7AFD - chains 1 and M of the 9 polymer chains in the assembly; structure by electron microscopy, 3.44 A resolution.

# Chain 1
Molecule: 16SrRNA of the head domain (residue C931 to G1386)
Organism: Escherichia coli
Sequence (1541 nucleotides; row label = number of the first residue in the row):
     1 AAAUUGAAGA GUUUGAUCAU GGCUCAGAUU GAACGCUGGC GGCAGGCCUA ACACAUGCAA
    61 GUCGAACGGU AACAGGAAGA AGCUUGCUUC UUUGCUGACG AGUGGCGGAC GGGUGAGUAA
   121 UGUCUGGGAA ACUGCCUGAU GGAGGGGGAU AACUACUGGA AACGGUAGCU AAUACCGCAU
   181 AACGUCGCAA GACCAAAGAG GGGGACCUUC GGGCCUCUUG CCAUCGGAUG UGCCCAGAUG
   241 GGAUUAGCUA GUAGGUGGGG UAACGGCUCA CCUAGGCGAC GAUCCCUAGC UGGUCUGAGA
   301 GGAUGACCAG CCACACUGGA ACUGAGACAC GGUCCAGACU CCUACGGGAG GCAGCAGUGG
   361 GGAAUAUUGC ACAAUGGGCG CAAGCCUGAU GCAGCCAUGC CGCGUGUAUG AAGAAGGCCU
   421 UCGGGUUGUA AAGUACUUUC AGCGGGGAGG AAGGGAGUAA AGUUAAUACC UUUGCUCAUU
   481 GACGUUACCC GCAGAAGAAG CACCGGCUAA CUCCGUGCCA GCAGCCXCGG UAAUACGGAG
   541 GGUGCAAGCG UUAAUCGGAA UUACUGGGCG UAAAGCGCAC GCAGGCGGUU UGUUAAGUCA
   601 GAUGUGAAAU CCCCGGGCUC AACCUGGGAA CUGCAUCUGA UACUGGCAAG CUUGAGUCUC
   661 GUAGAGGGGG GUAGAAUUCC AGGUGUAGCG GUGAAAUGCG UAGAGAUCUG GAGGAAUACC
   721 GGUGGCGAAG GCGGCCCCCU GGACGAAGAC UGACGCUCAG GUGCGAAAGC GUGGGGAGCA
   781 AACAGGAUUA GAUACCCUGG UAGUCCACGC CGUAAACGAU GUCGACUUGG AGGUUGUGCC
   841 CUUGAGGCGU GGCUUCCGGA GCUAACGCGU UAAGUCGACC GCCUGGGGAG UACGGCCGCA
   901 AGGUUAAAAC UCAAAUGAAU UGACGGGGGC CCGCACAAGC GGUGGAGCAU GUGGUUUAAU
   961 UCGAUGXAAC GCGAAGAACC UUACCUGGUC UUGACAUCCA CGGAAGUUUU CAGAGAUGAG
  1021 AAUGUGCCUU CGGGAACCGU GAGACAGGUG CUGCAUGGCU GUCGUCAGCU CGUGUUGUGA
  1081 AAUGUUGGGU UAAGUCCCGC AACGAGCGCA ACCCUUAUCC UUUGUUGCCA GCGGUCCGGC
  1141 CGGGAACUCA AAGGAGACUG CCAGUGAUAA ACUGGAGGAA GGUGGGGAUG ACGUCAAGUC
  1201 AUCAUGGCCC UUACGACCAG GGCUACACAC GUGCUACAAU GGCGCAUACA AAGAGAAGCG
  1261 ACCUCGCGAG AGCAAGCGGA CCUCAUAAAG UGCGUCGUAG UCCGGAUUGG AGUCUGCAAC
  1321 UCGACUCCAU GAAGUCGGAA UCGCUAGUAA UCGUGGAUCA GAAUGCCACG GUGAAUACGU
  1381 UCCCGGCCUU GUACACACCG CCCGUXACAC CAUGGGAGUG GGUUGCAAAA GAAGUAGGUA
  1441 GCUUAACCUU CGGGAGGGCG CUUACCACUU UGUGAUUCAU GACUGGGGUG AAGUCGUAAC
  1501 AAGGUAACCG UAGGGGAACC UGCGGUUGGA UCACCUCCUU A
Unresolved in the structure: 1-930, 1387-1541
Modified positions: PSU (pseudouridine-5'-monophosphate) at position 516, G7M (N7-methyl-guanosine-5'-monophosphate) at position 527, 2MG (2N-methylguanosine-5'-monophosphate) at position 966, 5MC (5-methylcytidine-5'-monophosphate) at position 967, 2MG (2N-methylguanosine-5'-monophosphate) at position 1207, 4OC (4n,o2'-methylcytidine-5'-monophosphate) at position 1401, 5MC (5-methylcytidine-5'-monophosphate) at position 1406, UR3 (3-methyluridine-5'-monophoshate) at position 1497, 2MG (2N-methylguanosine-5'-monophosphate) at position 1515, MA6 (6N-dimethyladenosine-5'-monophoshate) at position 1517, MA6 (6N-dimethyladenosine-5'-monophoshate) at position 1518
Bound ions: Mg2+ site 1 near A937 (its only coordinating residue here); Mg2+ site 2 near G944 (its only coordinating residue here); Mg2+ site 3: A964, U1199; Mg2+ site 4 near C972 (its only coordinating residue here); Mg2+ site 5 near C980 (its only coordinating residue here); Mg2+ site 6: C1054, A1197, G1198; Mg2+ site 7: C1054, A1197; Mg2+ site 8: U1085, U1086, G1099; Mg2+ site 9 near A1110 (its only coordinating residue here); Mg2+ site 10: C1158, G1184; Mg2+ site 11 near G1177 (its only coordinating residue here); Mg2+ site 12: C1303, G1304; 1 more Mg2+ sites not listed

# Chain M
Protein: 30S ribosomal protein S13
Organism: Escherichia coli
UniProtKB: C3SR52 (C3SR52_ECOLX); residues 1-118 here = UniProt positions 1-118
Sequence (118 residues; each row starts with the number of its first residue):
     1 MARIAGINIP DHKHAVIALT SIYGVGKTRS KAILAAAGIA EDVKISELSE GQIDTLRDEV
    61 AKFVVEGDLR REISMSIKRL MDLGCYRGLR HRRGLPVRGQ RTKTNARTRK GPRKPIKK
Unresolved in the structure: 1, 116-118

# How chain 1 and chain M interact
Pairs across the interface (78):
  G947(1) with Arg107(M), phosphate contact; Thr108(M), hydrogen bond to the phosphate
  C948(1) with Asn105(M), phosphate contact; Ala106(M), phosphate contact; Arg107(M), hydrogen bond to the phosphate; Thr108(M), hydrogen bond to the phosphate
  A949(1) with Gln100(M), phosphate contact; Asn105(M), hydrogen bond to the base
  U950(1) with Arg101(M), salt bridge to the phosphate; Thr104(M), hydrogen bond to the base; Asn105(M), hydrogen bond to the base
  G951(1) with Arg101(M), salt bridge to the phosphate
  U952(1) with Thr104(M), base contact
  A1225(1) with Arg101(M), phosphate contact; Thr102(M), hydrogen bond to the phosphate; Lys103(M), salt bridge to the phosphate
  C1226(1) with Arg90(M), salt bridge to the phosphate; Arg93(M), salt bridge to the phosphate; Leu95(M), sugar contact; Thr102(M), hydrogen bond to the phosphate; Lys103(M), base contact; Lys110(M), sugar contact
  A1227(1) with Lys110(M), salt bridge to the phosphate; Lys114(M), phosphate contact
  C1228(1) with Lys103(M), base contact; Arg107(M), salt bridge to the phosphate; Lys110(M), salt bridge to the phosphate; Pro112(M), phosphate contact; Arg113(M), phosphate contact; Lys114(M), salt bridge to the phosphate; Pro115(M), hydrogen bond to the sugar
  A1229(1) with Thr104(M), base contact; Arg113(M), salt bridge to the phosphate; Lys114(M), phosphate contact
  U1295(1) with His14(M), hydrogen bond to the phosphate
  C1296(1) with His14(M), salt bridge to the phosphate
  G1297(1) with Lys13(M), salt bridge to the phosphate
  C1302(1) with Lys13(M), phosphate contact; His14(M), base contact; Ile17(M), base contact
  A1306(1) with Thr108(M), hydrogen bond to the sugar
  U1307(1) with Gln100(M), phosphate contact; Thr108(M), sugar contact; Arg109(M), hydrogen bond to the sugar
  U1308(1) with His91(M), hydrogen bond to the phosphate; Pro96(M), phosphate contact; Val97(M), hydrogen bond to the phosphate; Arg98(M), base contact; Gln100(M), hydrogen bond to the phosphate; Arg109(M), salt bridge to the phosphate
  G1309(1) with Ile73(M), sugar contact; Ser76(M), hydrogen bond to the phosphate; Ile77(M), sugar contact; Leu80(M), phosphate contact; Arg87(M), salt bridge to the phosphate; His91(M), salt bridge to the phosphate; Arg98(M), salt bridge to the phosphate
  G1310(1) with Ser76(M), hydrogen bond to the phosphate; Arg87(M), salt bridge to the phosphate
  U1321(1) with Tyr86(M), sugar contact
  C1322(1) with Tyr86(M), phosphate contact
  G1323(1) with Arg98(M), phosphate contact; Gly99(M), phosphate contact
  C1328(1) with Thr28(M), hydrogen bond to the phosphate; Arg29(M), hydrogen bond to the sugar
  A1329(1) with Gly24(M), hydrogen bond to the phosphate; Val25(M), hydrogen bond to the phosphate; Gly26(M), hydrogen bond to the phosphate; Lys27(M), phosphate contact; Thr28(M), hydrogen bond to the phosphate; Arg29(M), hydrogen bond to the phosphate; Leu69(M), sugar contact
  U1330(1) with Ile22(M), phosphate contact; Tyr23(M), phosphate contact; Gly24(M), hydrogen bond to the phosphate; Val25(M), hydrogen bond to the phosphate; Gly26(M), phosphate contact
  G1331(1) with Tyr23(M), phosphate contact
Also at the interface, not in a pair above, chain 1 (31 interface residues in all): A946, G954, C1230, C1320
Also at the interface, not in a pair above, chain M (43 interface residues in all): Asp11, Thr20

# Summary
31 residues of chain 1 and 43 residues of chain M are in contact, with 26 hydrogen bonds and 17 salt bridges.
Polar contacts include A949(1)-Asn105(M), U950(1)-Thr104(M) and U950(1)-Asn105(M). A964(1) and U1199(1)
coordinate Mg2+ site 3. C1054(1), A1197(1) and G1198(1) coordinate Mg2+ site 6.
Chain 1 is 16SrRNA of the head domain (residue C931 to G1386) and chain M is 30S ribosomal protein S13, both
from Escherichia coli; the structure, Bacterial 30S ribosomal subunit assembly complex state A (head domain),
was determined by electron microscopy (same publication as 7AF3, 7AF5, 7AF8, 7AFA, 7AFH, 7AFI and 17 further
entries).
